4X2H - chains A and C of the 3 polymer chains in the assembly; structure by X-ray diffraction, 1.80 A resolution.

# Chain A
Molecule: Putative mRNA export protein
Organism: Chaetomium thermophilum (strain DSM 1495 / CBS 144.50 / IMI 039719)
Reference sequence: G0SET4 (G0SET4_CHATD); residue numbers follow UniProt; this construct covers 365-556
Chain sequence (193 residues; numbered 364 to 556; the number before each row is that of its first residue):
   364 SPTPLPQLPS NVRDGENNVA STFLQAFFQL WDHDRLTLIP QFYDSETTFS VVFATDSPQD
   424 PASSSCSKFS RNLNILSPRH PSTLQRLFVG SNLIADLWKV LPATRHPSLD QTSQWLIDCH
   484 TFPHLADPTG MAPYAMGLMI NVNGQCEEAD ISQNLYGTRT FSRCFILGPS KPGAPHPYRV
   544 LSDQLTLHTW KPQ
Disordered / not traced: 364
Construct notes: expression tag (364)
Reported in the primary citation:
  - conformationally variable residues (loop rearrangement): Arg376 to Val382

# Chain C
Molecule: Ser-ser-val-phe-gly-ala-pro-ala
Chain sequence (20 residues; numbered 1 to 20; the number before each row is that of its first residue):
     1 MMAPANNPFG APPAQVNNPF
Disordered / not traced: 1-14
Reported in the primary citation:
  - contacts within the chain: Asn18-Phe20 (water-mediated contact)

# Interface between chain A and chain C
Pairs across the interface (28; chain A residue first):
  Asp377(A) with Phe20(C)
  Gly378(A) with Phe20(C)
  Glu379(A) with Phe20(C), hydrogen bond (backbone-backbone)
  Asn380(A) with Pro19(C), hydrogen bond (side chain-backbone); Phe20(C), hydrogen bond (backbone-backbone)
  Val382(A) with Phe20(C), hydrophobic
  Thr484(A) with Phe20(C)
  Asp490(A) with Asn17(C), hydrogen bond
  Thr492(A) with Asn17(C)
  Met494(A) with Gln15(C), hydrogen bond (backbone-side chain)
  Ala495(A) with Gln15(C)
  Pro496(A) with Gln15(C)
  Tyr497(A) with Val16(C); Asn17(C), hydrogen bond (backbone-backbone)
  Ala498(A) with Val16(C); Asn17(C)
  Met499(A) with Val16(C); Asn17(C), hydrogen bond (backbone-backbone); Asn18(C); Phe20(C)
  Gly500(A) with Phe20(C)
  Leu501(A) with Phe20(C)
  Leu530(A) with Phe20(C)
  Gly531(A) with Phe20(C)
  Pro532(A) with Asn17(C); Pro19(C), hydrophobic
  Pro540(A) with Pro19(C)
  Tyr541(A) with Phe20(C), hydrophobic
Other interface residues (no listed pair), chain A (22 interface residues in all): Pro491
Interface features reported in the paper:
  - residue pairs: Asp377(A)-Phe20(C) (water-mediated contact), Asn380(A)-Phe20(C) (backbone contact), Asn380(A)-Pro19(C) (hydrogen bond), Val382(A)-Phe20(C) (water-mediated contact), Gly500(A)-Phe20(C), Leu501(A)-Phe20(C), Leu530(A)-Phe20(C), Gly531(A)-Phe20(C)
  - interface residues, chain C: Phe20(C)

# Overview
22 residues of chain A face 6 of chain C across their interface, with 7 hydrogen bonds. Polar pairs include
Asn380(A)-Pro19(C), Asp490(A)-Asn17(C) and Met494(A)-Gln15(C). The authors report water-mediated contacts
between Asp377(A) and Phe20(C) and Val382(A) and Phe20(C); a backbone contact between Asn380(A) and Phe20(C);
a hydrogen bond between Asn380(A) and Pro19(C). From the paper: the interface residue Phe20(C); conformational
variability at Arg376(A).
Chain A is Putative mRNA export protein (Chaetomium thermophilum (strain DSM 1495 / CBS 144.50 / IMI 039719))
and chain C is Ser-ser-val-phe-gly-ala-pro-ala; the structure, Sac3N peptide bound to Mex67:Mtr2, was
determined by X-ray diffraction (same publication as 4WPX and 4X2O).
